4I9Q - chains A and T of the 3 polymer chains in the assembly; structure by X-ray diffraction, 2.30 A resolution.

# Chain A
Name: DNA polymerase
Source organism: Enterobacteria phage RB69
Notes: EC 2.7.7.7
UniProtKB: Q38087 (DPOL_BPR69); residues 1-903 here = UniProt positions 1-903
Sequence (903 residues; row label = number of the first residue in the row):
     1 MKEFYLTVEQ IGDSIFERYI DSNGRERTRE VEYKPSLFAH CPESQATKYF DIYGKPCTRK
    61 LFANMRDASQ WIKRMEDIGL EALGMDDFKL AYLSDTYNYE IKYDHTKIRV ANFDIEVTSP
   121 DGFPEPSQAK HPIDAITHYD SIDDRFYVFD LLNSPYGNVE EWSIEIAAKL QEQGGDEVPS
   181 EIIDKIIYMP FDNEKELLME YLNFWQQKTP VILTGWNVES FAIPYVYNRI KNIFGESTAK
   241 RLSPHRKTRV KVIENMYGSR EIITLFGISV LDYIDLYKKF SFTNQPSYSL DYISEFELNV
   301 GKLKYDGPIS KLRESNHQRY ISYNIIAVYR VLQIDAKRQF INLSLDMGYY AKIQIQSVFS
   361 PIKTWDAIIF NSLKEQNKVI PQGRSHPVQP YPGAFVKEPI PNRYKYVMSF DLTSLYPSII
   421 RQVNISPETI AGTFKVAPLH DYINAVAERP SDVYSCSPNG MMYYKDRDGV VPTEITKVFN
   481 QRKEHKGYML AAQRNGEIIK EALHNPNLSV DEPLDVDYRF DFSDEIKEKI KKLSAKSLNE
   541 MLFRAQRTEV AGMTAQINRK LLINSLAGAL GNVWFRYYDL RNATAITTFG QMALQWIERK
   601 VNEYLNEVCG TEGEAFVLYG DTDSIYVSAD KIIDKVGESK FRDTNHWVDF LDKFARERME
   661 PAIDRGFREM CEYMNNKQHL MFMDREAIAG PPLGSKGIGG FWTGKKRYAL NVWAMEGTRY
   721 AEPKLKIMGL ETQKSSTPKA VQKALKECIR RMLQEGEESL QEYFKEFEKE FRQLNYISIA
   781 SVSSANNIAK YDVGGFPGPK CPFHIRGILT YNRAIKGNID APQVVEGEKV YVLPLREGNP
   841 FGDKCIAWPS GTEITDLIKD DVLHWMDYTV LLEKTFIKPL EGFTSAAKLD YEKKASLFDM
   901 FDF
Not modelled in the structure: 497-545, 896-903
Differences from the reference sequence: engineered mutation Ala222 (Asp in Q38087), Ala327 (Asp in Q38087), Ala567 (Tyr in Q38087), Ala714 (Asp in Q38087)
Ion coordination: Ca2+: Asp411, Leu412 (together with XG4); Na+: Asp623 (together with XG4)
Ligand contacts:
  - XG4 (2'-deoxy-5'-O-[(R)-hydroxy{[(R)-hydroxy(phosphonooxy)phosphoryl]amino}phosphoryl]guanosine), molecule 1: Ser36, Phe38, Lys48, Tyr49, Arg59, Gly84, Met85, Asp95, Phe370, Lys374, Asn377, Lys378, Val379, Ile380
  - XG4, molecule 2: Asp411, Leu412, Thr413, Ser414, Leu415, Tyr416, Pro417, Arg482, Lys486, Lys560, Asn564, Gly568, Thr622, Asp623
Reported in the primary citation:
  - catalytic residues: Asp411 (citing earlier work)
  - conformationally variable residues (order/disorder transition, side-chain flip): Asp411, Glu497 to Ala545, Glu686, Glu716
  - contacts within the chain: Asp411-Glu686 (hydrogen bond)
  - mutagenesis - D714A: abolished growth
  - mutagenesis - E614A, N711A, Y720A: unchanged growth
  - mutagenesis - D714A: unchanged catalytic activity (exonuclease activity)

# Chain T
Molecule: 18-nt DNA strand
Sequence (18 nucleotides; row label = number of the first residue in the row):
     1 TCACGTAAGC AGTCCGCG

# Interface between chain A and chain T
Contacting residue pairs (52; chain A residue first):
  Glu219(A) - DC2(T)  hydrogen bond to the base
  Lys251(A) - DC2(T)  base contact
  Ile253(A) - DC2(T)  sugar contact
  Glu254(A) - DC2(T)  sugar contact
  Asn255(A) - DC2(T)  phosphate contact
  Tyr257(A) - DT1(T)  base contact
  Arg260(A) - DC2(T)  salt bridge to the phosphate
  Ile262(A) - DC2(T)  base contact
  Asp275(A) - DA3(T)  base contact
  Phe359(A) - DA3(T)  sugar contact
  Ser360(A) - DC4(T)  hydrogen bond to the phosphate
  Pro361(A) - DA3(T)  phosphate contact
  Pro361(A) - DC4(T)  phosphate contact
  Ile362(A) - DA3(T)  phosphate contact
  Ile362(A) - DC4(T)  phosphate contact
  Tyr391(A) - DG5(T)  hydrogen bond to the phosphate
  Tyr391(A) - DT6(T)  sugar contact
  Pro392(A) - DT6(T)  phosphate contact
  Pro392(A) - DA7(T)  phosphate contact
  Gly393(A) - DT6(T)  hydrogen bond to the phosphate
  Gly393(A) - DA7(T)  hydrogen bond to the phosphate
  Ala394(A) - DA7(T)  sugar contact
  Val396(A) - DA7(T)  phosphate contact
  Val396(A) - DA8(T)  phosphate contact
  Leu561(A) - DC4(T)  base contact
  Asn564(A) - DC4(T)  base contact
  Ser565(A) - DC4(T)  sugar contact
  Gly568(A) - DC4(T)  sugar contact
  Gly568(A) - DG5(T)  sugar contact
  Ala569(A) - DC4(T)  sugar contact
  Gly571(A) - DG5(T)  sugar contact
  Asn572(A) - DC4(T)  hydrogen bond to the phosphate
  Asn572(A) - DG5(T)  hydrogen bond to the phosphate
  Trp574(A) - DA3(T)  hydrogen bond to the base
  Lys705(A) - DA8(T)  salt bridge to the phosphate
  Lys705(A) - DG9(T)  sugar contact
  Lys706(A) - DA7(T)  base contact
  Lys706(A) - DA8(T)  sugar contact
  Arg707(A) - DG9(T)  phosphate contact
  Arg707(A) - DC10(T)  salt bridge to the phosphate
  Glu731(A) - DC10(T)  sugar contact
  Ser784(A) - DT1(T)  base contact
  Asn786(A) - DT1(T)  hydrogen bond to the base
  Pro799(A) - DC14(T)  phosphate contact
  Lys800(A) - DT13(T)  phosphate contact
  Lys800(A) - DC14(T)  hydrogen bond to the phosphate
  Cys801(A) - DT13(T)  sugar contact
  Phe803(A) - DG12(T)  sugar contact
  Gly827(A) - DT1(T)  base contact
  Lys844(A) - DT13(T)  salt bridge to the phosphate
  Lys874(A) - DG12(T)  salt bridge to the phosphate
  Lys878(A) - DA11(T)  salt bridge to the phosphate
Also at the interface, not in a pair above, chain A (46 interface residues in all): Lys279, Gln389, Pro390, Glu398, Lys734, Arg806

# Overview
The interface between chain A and chain T involves 46 residues on one side and 14 on the other; the contacts
include 10 hydrogen bonds and 6 salt bridges. Among the polar pairs are Glu219(A)-DC2(T), Trp574(A)-DA3(T) and
Asn786(A)-DT1(T). From the paper: the catalytic residue Asp411(A); D714A of chain A abolishes growth; 4
substitutions were tested in all.
Chain A is DNA polymerase (Enterobacteria phage RB69) and chain T is an 18-nt DNA strand; the structure,
Crystal structure of the ternary complex of the D714A mutant of RB69 DNA polymerase, was determined by X-ray
diffraction (same publication as 4I9L and 4KHN).
